PDB entry 8P1K | electron microscopy, 3.24 A resolution | chain A

== Chain A ==
Name: RNA-directed RNA polymerase L
Organism: Hantaan orthohantavirus
Notes: EC 2.7.7.48, 3.1.-.-
Reference sequence: P23456 (L_HANTV); numbering as in UniProt (aligned over 1-2151)
Chain sequence (2196 residues; each row starts with the number of its first residue; numbers below 1 keep their minus sign (Met-44 is residue -44)):
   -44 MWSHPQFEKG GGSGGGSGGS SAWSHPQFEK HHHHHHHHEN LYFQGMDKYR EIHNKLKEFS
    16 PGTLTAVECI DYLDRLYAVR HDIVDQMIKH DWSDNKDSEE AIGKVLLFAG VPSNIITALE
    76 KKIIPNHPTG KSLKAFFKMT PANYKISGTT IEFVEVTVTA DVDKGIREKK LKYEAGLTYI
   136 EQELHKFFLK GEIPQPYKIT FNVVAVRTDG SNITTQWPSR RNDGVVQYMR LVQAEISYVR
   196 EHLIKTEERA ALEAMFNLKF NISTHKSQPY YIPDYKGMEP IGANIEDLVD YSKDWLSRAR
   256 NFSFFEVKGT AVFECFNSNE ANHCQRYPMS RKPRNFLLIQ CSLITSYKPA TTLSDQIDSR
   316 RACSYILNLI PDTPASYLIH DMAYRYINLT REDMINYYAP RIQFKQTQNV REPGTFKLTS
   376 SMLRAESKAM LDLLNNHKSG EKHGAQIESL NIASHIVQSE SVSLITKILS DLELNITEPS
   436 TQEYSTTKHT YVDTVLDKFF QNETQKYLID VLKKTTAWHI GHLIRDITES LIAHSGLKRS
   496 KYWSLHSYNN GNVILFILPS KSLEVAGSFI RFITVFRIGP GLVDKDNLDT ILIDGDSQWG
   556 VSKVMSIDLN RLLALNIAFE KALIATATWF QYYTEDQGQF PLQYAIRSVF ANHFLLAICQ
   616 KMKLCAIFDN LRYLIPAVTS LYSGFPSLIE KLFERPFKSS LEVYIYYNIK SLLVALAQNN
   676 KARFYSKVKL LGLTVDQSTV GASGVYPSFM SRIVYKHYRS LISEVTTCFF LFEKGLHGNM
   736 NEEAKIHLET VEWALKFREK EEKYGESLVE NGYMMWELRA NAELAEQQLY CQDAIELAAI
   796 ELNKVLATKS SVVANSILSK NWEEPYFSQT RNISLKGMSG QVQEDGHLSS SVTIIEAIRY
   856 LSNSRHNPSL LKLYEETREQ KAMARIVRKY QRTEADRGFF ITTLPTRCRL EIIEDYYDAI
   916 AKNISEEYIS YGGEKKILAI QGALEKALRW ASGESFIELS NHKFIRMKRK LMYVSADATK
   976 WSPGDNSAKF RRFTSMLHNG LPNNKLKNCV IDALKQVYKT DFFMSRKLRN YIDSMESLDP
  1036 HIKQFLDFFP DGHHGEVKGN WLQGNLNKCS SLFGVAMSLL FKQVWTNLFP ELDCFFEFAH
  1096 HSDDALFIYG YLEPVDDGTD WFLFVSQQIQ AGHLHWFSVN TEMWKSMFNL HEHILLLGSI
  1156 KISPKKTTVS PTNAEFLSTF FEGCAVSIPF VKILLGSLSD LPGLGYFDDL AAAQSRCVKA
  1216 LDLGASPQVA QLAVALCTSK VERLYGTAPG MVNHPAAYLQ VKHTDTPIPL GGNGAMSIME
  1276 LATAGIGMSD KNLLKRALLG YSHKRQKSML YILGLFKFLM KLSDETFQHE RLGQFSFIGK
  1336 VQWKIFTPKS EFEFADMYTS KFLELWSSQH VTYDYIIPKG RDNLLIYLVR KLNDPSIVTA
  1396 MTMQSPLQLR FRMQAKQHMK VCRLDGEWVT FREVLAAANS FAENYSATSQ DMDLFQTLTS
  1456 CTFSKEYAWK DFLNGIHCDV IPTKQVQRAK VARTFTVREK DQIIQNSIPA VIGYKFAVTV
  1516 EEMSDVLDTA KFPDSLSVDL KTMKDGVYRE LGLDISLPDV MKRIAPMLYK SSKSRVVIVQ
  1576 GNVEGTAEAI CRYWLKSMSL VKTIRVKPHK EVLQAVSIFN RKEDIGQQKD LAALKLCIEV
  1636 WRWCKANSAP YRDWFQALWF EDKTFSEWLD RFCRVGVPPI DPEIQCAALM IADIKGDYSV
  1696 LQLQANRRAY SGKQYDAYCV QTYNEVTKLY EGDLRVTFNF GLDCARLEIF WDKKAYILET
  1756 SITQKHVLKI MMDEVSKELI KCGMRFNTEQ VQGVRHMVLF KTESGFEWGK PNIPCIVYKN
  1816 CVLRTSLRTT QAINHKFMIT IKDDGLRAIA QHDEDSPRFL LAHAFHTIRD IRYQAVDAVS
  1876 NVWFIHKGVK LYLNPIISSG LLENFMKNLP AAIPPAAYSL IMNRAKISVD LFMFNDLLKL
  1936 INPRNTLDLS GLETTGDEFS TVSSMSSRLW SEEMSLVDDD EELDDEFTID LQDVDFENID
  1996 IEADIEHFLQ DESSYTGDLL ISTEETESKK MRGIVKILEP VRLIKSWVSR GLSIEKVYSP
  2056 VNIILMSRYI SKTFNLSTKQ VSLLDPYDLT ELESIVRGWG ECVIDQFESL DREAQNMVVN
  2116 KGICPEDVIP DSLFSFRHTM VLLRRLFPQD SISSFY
Unresolved in the structure: -44 to 0, 393-401, 433-447, 516-522, 676-699, 1456-1482, 1601-2151
Differences from the reference sequence: initiating methionine (-44); expression tag (-43 to 0); engineered mutation Ala97 (Asp in P23456)
Reported in the primary citation:
  - mutagenesis - D52A: abolished catalytic activity on RNA substrate
  - conformationally variable residues (order/disorder transition): Met1274 to Met1283

== In short ==
The paper reports that D52A abolishes catalytic activity on RNA substrate; conformational variability at
Met1274.
Chain A is RNA-directed RNA polymerase L (Hantaan orthohantavirus); the structure, Structure of hantaan
orthohantavirus (HTNV) polymerase - Apo core endonuclease, was determined by electron microscopy together with
8P1J, 8P1L, 8P1M and 8P1N from the same study.
